Entry 1E27 (X-ray diffraction, 2.20 A resolution); this record covers chains A and B of the 3 polymer chains in the assembly.

== Chain A ==
Protein: HLA class I histocompatibility antigen heavy chain
Organism: Homo sapiens
Notes: fragment: extracellular residues 25-300
UniProt: P18464 (1B49_HUMAN); residues 1-276 here correspond to UniProt positions 25-300 (UniProt number = residue number + 24)
Amino-acid sequence (276 residues; each row starts with the number of its first residue):
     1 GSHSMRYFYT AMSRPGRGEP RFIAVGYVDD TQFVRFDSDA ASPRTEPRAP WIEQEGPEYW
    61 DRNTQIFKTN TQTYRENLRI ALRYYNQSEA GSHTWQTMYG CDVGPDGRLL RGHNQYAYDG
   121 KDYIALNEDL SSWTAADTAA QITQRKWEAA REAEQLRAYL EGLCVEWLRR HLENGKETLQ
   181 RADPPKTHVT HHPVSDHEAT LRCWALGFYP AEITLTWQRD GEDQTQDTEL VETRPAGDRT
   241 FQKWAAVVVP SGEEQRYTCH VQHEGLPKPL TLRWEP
Disulfide bonds: Cys101-Cys164, Cys203-Cys259

== Chain B ==
Protein: Beta-2 microglobulin light chain
Organism: Homo sapiens
Notes: fragment: extracellular residues 21-119
UniProt: P01884 (B2MG_HUMAN); residues 1-99 here correspond to UniProt positions 21-119 (UniProt number = residue number + 20)
Amino-acid sequence (99 residues; each row starts with the number of its first residue):
     1 IQRTPKIQVY SRHPAENGKS NFLNCYVSGF HPSDIEVDLL KNGERIEKVE HSDLSFSKDW
    61 SFYLLYYTEF TPTEKDEYAC RVNHVTLSQP KIVKWDRDM
Disulfide bonds: Cys25-Cys80

== Interface between chain A and chain B ==
Pairs across the interface (50):
  Phe8(A) with Phe56(B), hydrophobic
  Tyr9(A) with Phe56(B)
  Thr10(A) with Phe56(B); Phe62(B)
  Met12(A) with Ser33(B), hydrogen bond
  Val25(A) with Asp53(B); Leu54(B); Ser55(B)
  Tyr27(A) with Ser55(B); Tyr63(B), hydrogen bond
  Gln32(A) with Asp53(B), hydrogen bond
  Arg35(A) with Asp53(B), salt bridge
  Arg48(A) with Asp53(B), salt bridge
  Gln96(A) with His31(B), hydrogen bond; Phe56(B); Trp60(B), hydrogen bond (side chain-backbone); Phe62(B)
  Thr97(A) with Phe56(B)
  Gln115(A) with Trp60(B)
  Tyr116(A) with Trp60(B)
  Ala117(A) with Trp60(B)
  Asp119(A) with Ile1(B); His31(B)
  Gly120(A) with Arg3(B); His31(B)
  Asp122(A) with Trp60(B), hydrogen bond
  Arg202(A) with Asp98(B), hydrogen bond (side chain-backbone); Met99(B)
  Trp204(A) with Asp98(B); Met99(B)
  Val231(A) with Gln8(B)
  Glu232(A) with Lys6(B), salt bridge; Gln8(B), hydrogen bond (backbone-side chain); Tyr26(B), hydrogen bond; Ser28(B), hydrogen bond
  Thr233(A) with Tyr26(B)
  Arg234(A) with Gln8(B), hydrogen bond; Tyr10(B); Met99(B), hydrogen bond (side chain-backbone)
  Pro235(A) with Tyr10(B), hydrogen bond (backbone-side chain); Tyr26(B); Leu65(B), hydrophobic
  Ala236(A) with Arg12(B), hydrogen bond (backbone-side chain); Asn24(B), hydrogen bond (backbone-side chain)
  Gly237(A) with Arg12(B), hydrogen bond (backbone-side chain)
  Asp238(A) with Arg12(B)
  Gln242(A) with Tyr10(B); Ser11(B), hydrogen bond (side chain-backbone); Arg12(B), hydrogen bond (side chain-backbone)
  Trp244(A) with Met99(B), hydrogen bond (side chain-backbone)
Interface residues without a listed pair, chain A (36 interface residues in all): Arg17, Ile23, Thr94, Met98, Lys121, His192, Leu206
Interface residues without a listed pair, chain B (25 interface residues in all): His13, Pro14, Asp34

== Summary ==
Chain A and chain B form an interface of 36 and 25 residues respectively; the contacts include 19 hydrogen
bonds and 3 salt bridges. Polar pairs include Arg35(A)-Asp53(B), Arg48(A)-Asp53(B) and Glu232(A)-Lys6(B).
Chain A is HLA class I histocompatibility antigen heavy chain and chain B is Beta-2 microglobulin light chain,
both from Homo sapiens; the structure, Nonstandard peptide binding of HLA-B*5101 complexed with HIV
immunodominant epitope KM1(LPPVVAKEI), was determined by X-ray diffraction, deposited together with 1E28.
